Entry 7ZP9 (electron microscopy, 2.82 A resolution); this record covers chains H and M of the 12 polymer chains in the assembly.

== Chain H ==
Protein: Ktr system potassium uptake protein A
From: Vibrio alginolyticus
UniProtKB: O87952 (KTRA_VIBAL); numbering as in UniProt (aligned over 1-220)
Chain sequence (220 residues; numbered 1 to 220; the number before each row is that of its first residue):
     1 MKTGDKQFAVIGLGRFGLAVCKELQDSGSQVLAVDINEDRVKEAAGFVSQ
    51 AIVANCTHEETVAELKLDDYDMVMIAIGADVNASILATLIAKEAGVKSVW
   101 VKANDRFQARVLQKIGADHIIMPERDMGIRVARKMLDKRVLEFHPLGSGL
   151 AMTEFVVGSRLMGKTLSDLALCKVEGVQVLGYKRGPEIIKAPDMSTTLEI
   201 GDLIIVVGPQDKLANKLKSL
Not modelled in the structure: 1-5, 138-220
Residues lining bound ligands: ADP (adenosine-5'-diphosphate): I11, G12, L13, G14, R15, V34, D35, I36, N37, R40, A54, N55, C56, T57, A76, I77, G78, A79, A83, K102
UniProt features mapped onto this chain:
  - binding site (ATP): R15, D35 to N37, N55, C56, I77 to A79, K102 to N104, E124

== Chain M ==
Protein: Ktr system potassium uptake protein B
From: Vibrio alginolyticus
UniProtKB: O87953 (KTRB_VIBAL); numbering as in UniProt (aligned over 1-455)
Chain sequence (455 residues; each row starts with the number of its first residue):
     1 MTQFHQRGVFYVPDGKRDKAKGGEPRIILLSFLGVLLPSAVLLTLPVFSV
    51 SGLSITDALFTATSAISVTGLGVVDTGQHFTLAGKILLMCLMQIGGLGQM
   101 TLSAVLLYMFGVRLSLRQQALAKEALGQERQVNLRRLVKKIVTFALVAEA
   151 IGFVFLSYRWVPEMGWQTGMFYALFHSISAFNNAGFALFSDSMMSFVNDP
   201 LVSFTLAGLFIFGGLGFTVIGDVWRHWRKGFHFLHIHTKIMLIATPLLLL
   251 VGTVLFWLLERHNPNTMGSLTTGGQWLAAFFQSASARTAGFNSVDLTQFT
   301 QPALLIMIVLMLIGAGSTSTGGGIKVSTFAVAFMATWTFLRQKKHVVMFK
   351 RTVNWPTVTKSLAIIVVSGAILTTAMFLLMLTEKASFDKVMFETISAFAT
   401 VGLTAGLTAELSEPGKYIMIVVMIIGRIGPLTLAYMLARPEPTLIKYPED
   451 TVLTG
Not modelled in the structure: 1-6, 16-19, 123-130
Bound ions: K+: V68, T69, N183, A184, T288, A289, T400, V401
UniProt features mapped onto this chain:
  - mutagenesis: G70 (G70A/S: Decrease in K(+) uptake activity; G70D: Exhibits very low K(+) uptake activity), G185 (G185A/D: Decrease in K(+) uptake activity; G185S: Exhibits very low K(+) uptake activity), G290 (G290A: Decrease in K(+) uptake activity; G290D/S: Lack of K(+) uptake activity), G314 (G314A: Does not affect Vmax for K(+) transport), G316 (G316A/S: Increases Vmax for K(+) transport), S317 (S317C: Increases Vmax for K(+) transport), T318 (T318C: Does not affect Vmax for K(+) transport), T320 (T320C: Increases Vmax for K(+) transport), G321 (G321A/S: Increases Vmax for K(+) transport), G322 (G322C: Increases Vmax for K(+) transport), G323 (G323S: Increases Vmax for K(+) transport), I324 (I324C: Increases Vmax for K(+) transport), 5 further mutagenesis entries in UniProt

== How chain H and chain M interact ==
Contacting residue pairs (19):
  E38(H) - K446(M)
  E38(H) - E449(M)  hydrogen bond (side chain-backbone)
  V41(H) - P448(M)  hydrophobic
  K42(H) - P448(M)
  K42(H) - E449(M)  salt bridge
  A45(H) - P448(M)  hydrophobic
  A51(H) - P448(M)
  I52(H) - I445(M)  hydrophobic
  I52(H) - K446(M)
  V53(H) - L444(M)
  V53(H) - K446(M)  hydrogen bond (backbone-backbone)
  A54(H) - L444(M)
  A54(H) - I445(M)  hydrophobic
  H58(H) - L444(M)
  T61(H) - L444(M)
  T61(H) - I445(M)
  E64(H) - L444(M)
  E64(H) - I445(M)
  L65(H) - I445(M)  hydrophobic
Other interface residues (no listed pair), chain H (13 interface residues in all): E60
Other interface residues (no listed pair), chain M (6 interface residues in all): Y447

== Summary ==
The interface between chain H and chain M involves 13 residues on one side and 6 on the other, with 2 hydrogen
bonds and 1 salt bridge. Among the polar pairs are K42(H)-E449(M), E38(H)-E449(M) and V53(H)-K446(M). Bound to
chain H: ADP.
Here chain H is Ktr system potassium uptake protein A and chain M is Ktr system potassium uptake protein B,
both from Vibrio alginolyticus. Entry 7ZP9 (KtrAB complex - KtrA8 ring with a KtrB dimer on each side) was
determined by electron microscopy.
